1EAI - chains B and D of the 4 polymer chains in the assembly; structure by X-ray diffraction, 2.40 A resolution.

Chain B:
Name: Protein (ELASTASE)
Organism: Sus scrofa
Notes: EC 3.4.21.36
UniProt: P00772 (ELA1_PIG); the construct lacks a stretch of the UniProt sequence and is renumbered around it, so the offset changes along the chain: 16-36 = UniProt 27-47; 37-65 = UniProt 51-79; 66-99 = UniProt 81-114; 100-145 = UniProt 117-162; 5 more segments
Chain sequence (240 residues; row label = number of the first residue in the row; note: 1 number in that range is skipped by the numbering (no residue carries it; nothing is unmodelled there); a row labelled like 36A-36C holds insertion residues (36A, then the next letters in order)):
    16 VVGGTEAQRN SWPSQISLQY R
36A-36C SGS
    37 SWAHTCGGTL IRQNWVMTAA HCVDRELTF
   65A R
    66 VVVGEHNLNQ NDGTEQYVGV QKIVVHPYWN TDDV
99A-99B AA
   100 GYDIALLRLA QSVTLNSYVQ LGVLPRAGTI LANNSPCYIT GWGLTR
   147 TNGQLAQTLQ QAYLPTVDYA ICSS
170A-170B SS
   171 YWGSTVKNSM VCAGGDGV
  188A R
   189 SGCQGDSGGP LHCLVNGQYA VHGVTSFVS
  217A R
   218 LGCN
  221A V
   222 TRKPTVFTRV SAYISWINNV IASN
Disulfide bonds: Cys42-Cys58, Cys136-Cys201, Cys168-Cys182, Cys191-Cys220

Chain D:
Name: Protein (chymotrypsin/ELASTASE isoinhibitor 1)
Organism: Ascaris suum
UniProt: P07851 (ICE1_ASCSU); residue numbers follow UniProt; this construct covers 1-61
Chain sequence (61 residues; each row starts with the number of its first residue):
     1 GQESCGPNEV WTECTGCEMK CGPDENTPCP LMCRRPSCEC SPGRGMRRTN DGKCIPASQC
    61 P
Swiss-Prot annotation at these positions:
  - site: Leu31, Met32 (Reactive bond)
Disulfide bonds: Cys5-Cys38, Cys14-Cys33, Cys17-Cys29, Cys21-Cys60, Cys40-Cys54

Interface between chain B and chain D:
Contacting residue pairs - 42 pairs, chain B then chain D:
  Thr41(B) with Met32(D)
  Cys42(B) with Met32(D), hydrophobic
  His57(B) with Pro30(D); Met32(D)
  Cys58(B) with Met32(D)
  Arg61(B) with Arg35(D)
  Asn148(B) with Glu39(D); Ser41(D); Gly43(D); Arg44(D)
  Trp172(B) with Asn26(D), hydrogen bond (backbone-side chain)
  Thr175(B) with Asn26(D), hydrogen bond (side chain-backbone)
  Gly190(B) with Leu31(D)
  Cys191(B) with Leu31(D)
  Gln192(B) with Cys14(D); Cys29(D); Pro30(D); Leu31(D); Met32(D); Cys33(D)
  Gly193(B) with Leu31(D), hydrogen bond (backbone-backbone)
  Asp194(B) with Leu31(D), hydrogen bond (backbone-backbone)
  Ser195(B) with Leu31(D), hydrogen bond (side chain-backbone); Met32(D), hydrogen bond (side chain-backbone)
  Thr213(B) with Leu31(D)
  Ser214(B) with Pro30(D); Leu31(D), hydrogen bond (backbone-backbone)
  Phe215(B) with Pro28(D), hydrophobic; Cys29(D); Leu31(D)
  Val216(B) with Pro28(D); Cys29(D), hydrogen bond (backbone-backbone); Leu31(D), hydrophobic
  Ser217(B) with Thr27(D)
  Arg217A(B) with Glu18(D); Met19(D); Thr27(D), hydrogen bond (backbone-backbone); Pro28(D), hydrogen bond (side chain-backbone); Pro42(D)
  Leu218(B) with Glu25(D); Gly43(D)
  Lys224(B) with Glu25(D)
Interface residues without a listed pair, chain B (28 interface residues in all): Val99, Ala99A, Leu143, Thr147, Leu151, Thr226
Interface residues without a listed pair, chain D (21 interface residues in all): Gly16, Cys17, Arg34

Overview:
28 residues of chain B face 21 of chain D across their interface, with 10 hydrogen bonds. Among the polar
pairs are Trp172(B)-Asn26(D), Thr175(B)-Asn26(D) and Ser195(B)-Leu31(D).
Here chain B is Protein (ELASTASE) (Sus scrofa) and chain D is Protein (chymotrypsin/ELASTASE isoinhibitor 1)
(Ascaris suum). Entry 1EAI (Complex of ascaris chymotrpsin/elastase inhibitor with porcine elastase) was
determined by X-ray diffraction.
